Entry 8VMZ (X-ray diffraction, 1.57 A resolution); this record covers chains C and A of the 4 polymer chains in the assembly.

# Chain C
Molecule: 21-nt DNA strand
Sequence (21 nucleotides; each row starts with the number of its first residue):
   401 TTGACTCTCT TAAGAGAGTC A
Ion coordination: Mg2+: DA413, DG414 (shared with 1 residue of chain B); Na+: DA413, DG414 (shared with 1 residue of chain B)

# Chain A
Molecule: Intron-encoded endonuclease I-PpoI
Organism: Physarum polycephalum
Notes: EC 3.1.-.-
UniProtKB: Q94702 (PPO1_PHYPO); residues 2-163 here = UniProt positions 2-163
Sequence (162 residues; row label = number of the first residue in the row):
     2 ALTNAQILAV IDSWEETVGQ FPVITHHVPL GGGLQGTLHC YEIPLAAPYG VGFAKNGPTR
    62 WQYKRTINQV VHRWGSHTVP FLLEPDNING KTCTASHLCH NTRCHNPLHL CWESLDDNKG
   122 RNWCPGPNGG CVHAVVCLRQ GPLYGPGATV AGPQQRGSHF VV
Ion coordination: Zn2+ site 1: Cys41, Cys100, Cys105, His110; Mg2+: Asn119 (shared with 2 residues of chain D); Na+: Asn119 (shared with 2 residues of chain D); Zn2+ site 2: Cys125, Cys132, His134, Cys138
What the authors report for this chain:
  - mutagenesis - H78A/H98A, H98A: decreased catalytic activity
  - mutagenesis - H78A: unchanged catalytic activity
  - catalytic residues: His78, His98
  - mutagenesis - H98A: abolished binding to metal ion

# Interface between chain C and chain A
Pairs across the interface (18; chain C residue first):
  DT401(C) - Thr67(A)  phosphate contact
  DT402(C) - Arg66(A)  salt bridge to the phosphate
  DT402(C) - Thr67(A)  base contact
  DG403(C) - Val52(A)  phosphate contact
  DG403(C) - Gly53(A)  hydrogen bond to the phosphate
  DG403(C) - Lys65(A)  hydrogen bond to the base
  DA404(C) - Ala48(A)  phosphate contact
  DA404(C) - Pro49(A)  phosphate contact
  DA404(C) - Ala55(A)  base contact
  DA404(C) - Lys65(A)  base contact
  DC405(C) - Ala48(A)  phosphate contact
  DC405(C) - Lys56(A)  base contact
  DT406(C) - Lys56(A)  base contact
  DT406(C) - Asn57(A)  base contact
  DC407(C) - Asn57(A)  hydrogen bond to the base
  DT411(C) - Leu116(A)  base contact
  DT411(C) - Lys120(A)  hydrogen bond to the base
  DA412(C) - Asp117(A)  sugar contact
Interface residues without a listed pair, chain C (11 interface residues in all): DT408, DT410
Interface residues without a listed pair, chain A (17 interface residues in all): Tyr50, Phe54, Val72, Arg74

# Overview
11 residues of chain C face 17 of chain A across their interface; the contacts include 4 hydrogen bonds and 1
salt bridge. Polar contacts include DG403(C)-Lys65(A), DC407(C)-Asn57(A) and DT411(C)-Lys120(A). DA413(C) and
DG414(C) coordinate Mg2+. From the paper: catalytic residues His78(A) and His98(A); H78A/H98A and H98A of
chain A reduce catalytic activity.
Here chain C is a 21-nt DNA strand and chain A is Intron-encoded endonuclease I-PpoI (Physarum polycephalum).
Entry 8VMZ (Homing endonuclease I-PpoI-DNA complex:reaction at pH6.0 (K+ MES) with 500 uM Mg2+ for 40s) was
determined by X-ray diffraction (same publication as 8VMO, 8VMP, 8VMQ, 8VMR, 8VMS, 8VMT and 35 further
entries).
